6D82 - chains B and A; structure by X-ray diffraction, 2.41 A resolution.

# Chain B (and A)
Protein: Phosphatidylinositol 3-kinase regulatory subunit alpha
From: Bos taurus
Notes: chain A of this document is another copy of the same molecule, construct and numbering; everything in this record applies to it too
Reference sequence: P23727 (P85A_BOVIN); residue numbers follow UniProt; this construct covers 110-302
Sequence (193 residues; row label = number of the first residue in the row):
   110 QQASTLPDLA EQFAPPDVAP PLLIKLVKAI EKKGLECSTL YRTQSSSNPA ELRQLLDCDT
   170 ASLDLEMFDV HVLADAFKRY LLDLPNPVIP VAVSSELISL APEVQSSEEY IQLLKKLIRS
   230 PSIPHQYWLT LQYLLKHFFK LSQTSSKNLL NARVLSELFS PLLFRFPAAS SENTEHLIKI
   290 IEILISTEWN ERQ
Disordered / not traced: 110-112, 168-171, 276-280, 298-302 (chain A: 110-112, 168-171, 299-302)
Construct notes: conflict K137 (Glu in P23727)
Modified positions: C146 (S-hydroxycysteine; CSO)
Curated features (UniProtKB/Swiss-Prot):
  - site: R151 (Arginine finger)
  - modified residue (Phosphoserine): S154, S279
From the paper describing this entry:
  - catalytic residues: R151 (proposed by the authors, not directly observed)
  - disease-associated variants - K288Q, E297K: unchanged binding to PTEN
  - disease-associated variants - K288Q: increased catalytic activity (PTEN lipid phosphatase activity)
  - disease-associated variants - E297K: decreased catalytic activity (PTEN lipid phosphatase activity)
  - disease-associated variants - E217K, K288Q: decreased binding to Rab5
  - disease-associated variants - R262T: increased binding to Rab5
  - disease-associated variants - R262T: increased binding to PTEN
  - mutagenesis - R151D, K187A, L267D, L271D: unchanged binding to Rab5
  - mutagenesis - L191D, V263D: decreased binding to Rab5
  - mutagenesis - L191D, L191D/V263D, V263D, R274A: unchanged binding to PTEN
  - disease-associated variants - E217K, E297K: increased catalytic activity on Rab5
  - mutagenesis - L191D, V263D: decreased catalytic activity on Rab5

# Chain B / chain A interface
Pairs across the interface (19; chain B residue first):
  D117(B) - P230(A)
  A119(B) - A119(A)
  A119(B) - Q235(A)  hydrogen bond (backbone-side chain)
  E120(B) - A123(A)
  E120(B) - P124(A)
  E120(B) - P233(A)
  E120(B) - H234(A)  hydrogen bond (side chain-backbone)
  E120(B) - Q235(A)
  F122(B) - A123(A)
  A123(B) - E120(A)
  A123(B) - F122(A)
  A123(B) - A123(A)
  P124(B) - E120(A)
  N195(B) - P230(A)
  I232(B) - E120(A)
  P233(B) - E120(A)
  H234(B) - E120(A)  hydrogen bond (backbone-side chain)
  Q235(B) - A119(A)  hydrogen bond (side chain-backbone)
  Q235(B) - E120(A)
Interface residues without a listed pair, chain B (12 interface residues in all): Q121
Interface residues without a listed pair, chain A (10 interface residues in all): I232

# Summary
The interface between chain B and chain A involves 12 residues on one side and 10 on the other, with 4
hydrogen bonds. Polar pairs include A119(B)-Q235(A) and E120(B)-H234(A). The paper reports the catalytic
residue R151(B); E217K, K288Q and L191D of chain B, among others, reduce binding to Rab5; 12 substitutions
were tested in all.
Both chains are Phosphatidylinositol 3-kinase regulatory subunit alpha (Bos taurus). Entry 6D82 (Structure of
the Bovine p85a BH domain) was determined by X-ray diffraction, deposited together with 6D81, 6D85, 6D86 and
6D87.
